4AR8 - chains A and C; structure by X-ray diffraction, 2.05 A resolution.

[Chain A]
Name: Collagenase colt
Source organism: Clostridium tetani
Notes: fragment: peptidase domain, residues 340-730
UniProtKB: Q899Y1 (Q899Y1_CLOTE); residue numbers follow UniProt; this construct covers 340-730
Chain sequence (394 residues; each row starts with the number of its first residue):
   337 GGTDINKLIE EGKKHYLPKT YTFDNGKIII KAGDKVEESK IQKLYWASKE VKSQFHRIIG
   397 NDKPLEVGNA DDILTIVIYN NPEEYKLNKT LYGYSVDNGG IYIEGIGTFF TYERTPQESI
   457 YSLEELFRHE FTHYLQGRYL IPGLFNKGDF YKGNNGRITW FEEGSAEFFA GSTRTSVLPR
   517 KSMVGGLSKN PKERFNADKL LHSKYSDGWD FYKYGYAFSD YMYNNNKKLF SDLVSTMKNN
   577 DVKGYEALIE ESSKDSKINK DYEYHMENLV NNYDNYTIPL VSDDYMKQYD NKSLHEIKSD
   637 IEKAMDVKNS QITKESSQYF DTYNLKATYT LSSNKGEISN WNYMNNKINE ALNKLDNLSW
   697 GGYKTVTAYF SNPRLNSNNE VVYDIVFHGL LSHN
Unresolved in the structure: 337-339
Construct notes: expression tag (337-339)
Curated features (UniProtKB/Swiss-Prot):
  - active site: Glu466
  - binding site (Ca(2+)): Glu440, Gly473, Ile477, Gly479
  - binding site (Zn(2+)): His465, His469, Glu499

[Chain C]
Name: Isoamyl-phosphonyl-gly-pro-ala
Chain sequence (4 residues; numbered 0 to 3; the number before each row is that of its first residue; numbering starts at 0):
     0 XGPA
Modified positions: IP8 (Isopentenyl phosphate) at position 0

[How chain A and chain C interact]
Pairs across the interface (22; chain A residue first):
  Asn434(A) with Gly1(C)
  Gly435(A) with Gly1(C), hydrogen bond (backbone-backbone); Pro2(C); Ala3(C)
  Gly436(A) with IP8_0(C); Gly1(C), hydrogen bond (backbone-backbone)
  Ser455(A) with Ala3(C), hydrogen bond (side chain-backbone)
  Tyr457(A) with Pro2(C), hydrophobic; Ala3(C)
  Leu462(A) with Gly1(C); Pro2(C)
  His465(A) with IP8_0(C), hydrogen bond (side chain-backbone); Gly1(C)
  Glu466(A) with IP8_0(C); Gly1(C), hydrogen bond (side chain-backbone)
  His469(A) with IP8_0(C), hydrogen bond (side chain-backbone)
  Glu499(A) with IP8_0(C)
  Glu503(A) with Pro2(C)
  Tyr541(A) with IP8_0(C)
  Trp545(A) with Gly1(C); Pro2(C)
  Tyr548(A) with IP8_0(C)
Interface residues without a listed pair, chain A (16 interface residues in all): Ile437, Tyr448

[In short]
Chain A and chain C form an interface of 16 and 4 residues respectively; the contacts include 6 hydrogen
bonds. Polar contacts include Ser455(A)-Ala3(C), His465(A)-IP8_0(C) and Glu466(A)-Gly1(C). UniProt lists
active-site residue Glu466(A), 4 Ca2+-binding residues and 3 Zn2+-binding residues on chain A.
Chain A is Collagenase colt (Clostridium tetani) and chain C is Isoamyl-phosphonyl-gly-pro-ala; the structure,
Crystal structure of the peptidase domain of collagenase T from Clostridium tetani complexed with the peptidic
..., was determined by X-ray diffraction together with 4AQO, 4AR1, 4AR9, 4ARE and 4ARF from the same study.
